PDB entry 9GFB | electron microscopy, 3.55 A resolution | chains L and Q of the 20 polymer chains in the assembly

Chain L:
Molecule: Nucleosomal DNA strand 2
Sequence (152 nucleotides; row label = number of the first residue in the row; numbers below 1 keep their minus sign (DT-81 is residue -81)):
   -81 TGCCGAGGCC GCTCAATTGG TCGTAGACAG CTCTAGCACC GCTTAAACGC ACGTACGCGC
   -21 TGTCCCCCGC GTTTTAACCG CCAAGGGGAT TACTCCCTAG TCTCCAGGCA CGTGTCAGAT
    39 ATATACATCC TGTGCATGTA CTCGGGATAT TG
Not modelled in the structure: 58-70

Chain Q:
Molecule: Histone H3.1
Organism: Homo sapiens
Reference sequence: P68431 (H31_HUMAN); residues 0-135 here correspond to UniProt positions 1-136 (UniProt number = residue number + 1)
Sequence (136 residues; each row starts with the number of its first residue; numbering starts at 0):
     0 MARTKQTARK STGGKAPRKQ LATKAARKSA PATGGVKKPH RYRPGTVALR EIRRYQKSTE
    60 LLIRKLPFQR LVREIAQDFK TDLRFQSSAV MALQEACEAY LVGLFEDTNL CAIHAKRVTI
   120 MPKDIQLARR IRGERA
Not modelled in the structure: 0-35
Curated features (UniProtKB/Swiss-Prot):
  - modified residue: Arg2 (Asymmetric dimethylarginine), Thr3 (Phosphothreonine), Lys4 (Allysine), Gln5 (5-glutamyl dopamine), Thr6 (Phosphothreonine), Arg8 (Citrulline), Lys9 (N6,N6,N6-trimethyllysine), Ser10 (ADP-ribosylserine), Thr11 (Phosphothreonine), Lys14 (N6-(2-hydroxyisobutyryl)lysine), Arg17 (Asymmetric dimethylarginine), Lys18 (N6-(2-hydroxyisobutyryl)lysine), Lys23 (N6-(2-hydroxyisobutyryl)lysine), Arg26 (Citrulline), Lys27 (N6,N6,N6-trimethyllysine), Ser28 (ADP-ribosylserine), Lys36 (N6,N6,N6-trimethyllysine), Lys37 (N6-methyllysine), Tyr41 (Phosphotyrosine), Lys56 (N6,N6,N6-trimethyllysine) and 8 more in UniProt
  - lipidation: Lys18 (N6-decanoyllysine)

How chain L and chain Q interact:
Contacting residue pairs (19; chain L residue first):
  DG-23(L) - Arg83(Q)  phosphate contact
  DG-23(L) - Phe84(Q)  phosphate contact
  DG-23(L) - Gln85(Q)  phosphate contact
  DG-23(L) - Ser86(Q)  hydrogen bond to the phosphate
  DC-22(L) - Arg72(Q)  salt bridge to the phosphate
  DC-22(L) - Arg83(Q)  hydrogen bond to the sugar
  DC-22(L) - Phe84(Q)  hydrogen bond to the phosphate
  DC-14(L) - Arg63(Q)  phosphate contact
  DG-13(L) - Arg63(Q)  phosphate contact
  DA-6(L) - Pro43(Q)  sugar contact
  DA-5(L) - Arg42(Q)  salt bridge to the phosphate
  DA-5(L) - Pro43(Q)  sugar contact
  DC-4(L) - Val117(Q)  phosphate contact
  DC-4(L) - Thr118(Q)  phosphate contact
  DC-3(L) - Arg116(Q)  phosphate contact
  DC-3(L) - Val117(Q)  hydrogen bond to the phosphate
  DC-3(L) - Thr118(Q)  hydrogen bond to the phosphate
  DC-3(L) - Met120(Q)  phosphate contact
  DG-2(L) - Met120(Q)  phosphate contact
Interface residues without a listed pair, chain Q (13 interface residues in all): Lys115

In short:
9 residues of chain L and 13 residues of chain Q are in contact; the contacts include 5 hydrogen bonds and 2
salt bridges. Among the polar pairs are DC-22(L)-Arg83(Q), DG-23(L)-Ser86(Q) and DC-22(L)-Phe84(Q).
Chain L is Nucleosomal DNA strand 2 and chain Q is Histone H3.1 (Homo sapiens); the structure, CryoEM
structure of the human INO80 core-nucleosome complex state N-7, was determined by electron microscopy.
